3RJ0 - chain A; structure by X-ray diffraction, 2.54 A resolution.

Chain A:
Molecule: Protein BRASSINOSTEROID INSENSITIVE 1
Organism: Arabidopsis thaliana
Notes: EC 2.7.10.1, 2.7.11.1; fragment: ectodomain
UniProt: O22476 (BRI1_ARATH); numbering as in UniProt (aligned over 29-788)
Chain sequence (772 residues; numbered 26 to 797; the number before each row is that of its first residue):
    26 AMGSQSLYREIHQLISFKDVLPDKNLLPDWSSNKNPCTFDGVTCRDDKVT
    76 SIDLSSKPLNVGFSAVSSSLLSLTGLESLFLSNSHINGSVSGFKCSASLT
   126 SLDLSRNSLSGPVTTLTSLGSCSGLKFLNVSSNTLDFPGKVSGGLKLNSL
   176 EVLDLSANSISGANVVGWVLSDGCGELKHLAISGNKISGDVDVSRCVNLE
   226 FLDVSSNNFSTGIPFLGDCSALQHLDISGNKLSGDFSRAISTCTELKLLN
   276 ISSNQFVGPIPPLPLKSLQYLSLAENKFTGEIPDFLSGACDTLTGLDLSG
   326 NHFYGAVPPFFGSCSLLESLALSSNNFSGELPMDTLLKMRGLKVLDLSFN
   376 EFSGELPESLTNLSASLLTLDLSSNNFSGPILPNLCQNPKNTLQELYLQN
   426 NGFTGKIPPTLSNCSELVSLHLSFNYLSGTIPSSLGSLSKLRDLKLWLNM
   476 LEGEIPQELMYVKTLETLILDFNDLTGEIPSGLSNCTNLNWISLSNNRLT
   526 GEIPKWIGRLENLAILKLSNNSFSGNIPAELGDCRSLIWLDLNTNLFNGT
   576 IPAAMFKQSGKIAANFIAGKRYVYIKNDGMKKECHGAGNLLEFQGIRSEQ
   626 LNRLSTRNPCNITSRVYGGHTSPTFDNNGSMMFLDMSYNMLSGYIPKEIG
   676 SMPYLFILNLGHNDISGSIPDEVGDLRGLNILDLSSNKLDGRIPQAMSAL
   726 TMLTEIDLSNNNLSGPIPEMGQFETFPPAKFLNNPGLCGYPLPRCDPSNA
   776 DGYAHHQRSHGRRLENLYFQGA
Not modelled in the structure: 26-28, 637-638, 772-797
Differences from the reference sequence: expression tag (26-28, 789-797)
Modified residues: Asn112 (glycosylation site); Asn233 (glycosylation site); Asn351 (glycosylation site)
UniProt features mapped onto this chain:
  - region (SERK1 binding): Arg640 to Tyr642, Thr726 to Thr729, Gly746 to Thr750
  - motif: Cys62 to Cys69 (Cys pair 1), Cys763 to Cys770 (Cys pair 2)
  - binding site (brassinolide): Tyr597, Tyr642, Ser647, Asn705
  - site (Interacts with SERK1): Asn705, Tyr765
  - glycosylation (N-linked (GlcNAc...) asparagine): Asn112, Asn154, Asn233, Asn275, Asn351, Asn387, Asn401, Asn438, Asn510, Asn545, Asn573, Asn636, Asn653, Asn737
  - mutagenesis: Cys69 (C69Y: In bri1-5; brassinosteroid-insensitive semi-dwarf mutant), Gly611 (G611E: In bri1-113; brassinosteroid-insensitive semi-dwarf mutant), Gly613 (G613S: In bri1-7; brassinosteroid-insensitive semi-dwarf mutant), Gly644 (G644D: In bri1-6; brassinosteroid-insensitive semi-dwarf mutant), Ser662 (S662F: In bri1-9; brassinosteroid-insensitive semi-dwarf mutant), Thr750 (T750I: In bri1-102; brassinosteroid-insensitive dwarf mutant)
Disulfide bonds: Cys62-Cys69, Cys120-Cys147, Cys199-Cys221, Cys244-Cys268, Cys315-Cys339, Cys411-Cys439, Cys609-Cys635, Cys763-Cys770
Glycans and other covalent adducts: N-acetylglucosamine (NAG) linked to Asn154, Asn275; glycan linked to Asn545
Residues lining bound ligands:
  - Brassinolide (BLD): Ile540, Ile563, Trp564, Tyr597, Tyr599, Lys601, Leu615, Tyr642, His645, Thr646, Ser647, Pro648, Met657, Phe681, Ile682, Asn705, Ile706, Thr729
  - N-acetylglucosamine (NAG; 2-acetamido-2-deoxy-beta-D-glucopyranose): Asn351, Ser353, Glu376
Reported in the primary citation:
  - binding site for Brassinolide: Ile563, Trp564, Tyr597, His645, Ser647, Met657
  - mutagenesis - G644D: decreased binding to Brassinolide (citing earlier work)
  - mutagenesis - G644D, S662F: decreased signaling (citing earlier work)
  - mutagenesis - G611E, T750I: abolished signaling (citing earlier work)
  - mutagenesis - G643E: increased signaling (citing earlier work)
  - mutagenesis - T750I: unchanged binding to steroid (citing earlier work)

Summary:
Chain A binds N-acetylglucosamine and Brassinolide. Covalently linked N-acetylglucosamine: at Asn154 and
Asn275. UniProt lists 4 brassinolide-binding residues and 6 mutagenesis sites. The paper reports a binding
site for Brassinolide at Ile563, Trp564 and Tyr597 among others; G644D and S662F reduce signaling; 5
substitutions were tested in all.
Chain A is Protein BRASSINOSTEROID INSENSITIVE 1 (Arabidopsis thaliana); the structure, Plant steroid receptor
BRI1 ectodomain in complex with brassinolide, was determined by X-ray diffraction together with 3RIZ from the
same study.
